1QJ0 - chains C and D of the 4 polymer chains in the assembly; structure by X-ray diffraction, 2.40 A resolution.

# Chain C
Protein: Insulin A chain
Source organism: Homo sapiens
UniProtKB: P01308 (INS_HUMAN); residues 1-21 here correspond to UniProt positions 90-110 (UniProt number = residue number + 89)
Sequence (21 residues; row label = number of the first residue in the row):
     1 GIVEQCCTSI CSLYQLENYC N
Disulfides: C6-C11

# Chain D
Protein: Insulin B chain
Source organism: Homo sapiens
UniProtKB: P01308 (INS_HUMAN); residues 1-30 here correspond to UniProt positions 25-54 (UniProt number = residue number + 24)
Sequence (30 residues; each row starts with the number of its first residue):
     1 FVNQYLCGSH LVEALYLVCG ERGFFYTPKT
Differences from the reference sequence: engineered mutation Y5 (His29 in P01308)
Ion coordination: Zn2+ near H10 (its only coordinating residue here)

# How chain C and chain D interact
Cross-chain cystine bridges: C7(C)-C7(D), C20(C)-C19(D)
Contacting residue pairs - 29 pairs, chain C then chain D:
  I2(C) - L11(D)  hydrophobic
  I2(C) - L15(D)  hydrophobic
  I2(C) - Y26(D)  hydrophobic
  V3(C) - P28(D)
  C6(C) - Y5(D)
  C6(C) - L6(D)  hydrogen bond (backbone-backbone)
  C7(C) - Y5(D)
  C7(C) - L6(D)
  C7(C) - C7(D)  disulfide
  S9(C) - Y5(D)
  I10(C) - Q4(D)
  I10(C) - Y5(D)  hydrophobic
  L13(C) - F1(D)  hydrophobic
  L16(C) - F1(D)  hydrophobic
  L16(C) - L11(D)  hydrophobic
  L16(C) - L15(D)
  E17(C) - R22(D)  salt bridge
  N18(C) - F25(D)
  Y19(C) - L15(D)  hydrophobic
  Y19(C) - F24(D)
  Y19(C) - F25(D)  hydrogen bond (backbone-backbone)
  C20(C) - C19(D)  disulfide
  C20(C) - R22(D)
  C20(C) - G23(D)
  C20(C) - F25(D)
  N21(C) - R22(D)  hydrogen bond (side chain-backbone)
  N21(C) - G23(D)  hydrogen bond (backbone-backbone)
  N21(C) - F24(D)
  N21(C) - F25(D)
Also at the interface, not in a pair above, chain C (15 interface residues in all): E4, T8
Also at the interface, not in a pair above, chain D (19 interface residues in all): N3, A14, V18, T27, T30

# Overview
Chain C and chain D form an interface of 15 and 19 residues respectively; the contacts include 2 disulfide
bonds, 4 hydrogen bonds and 1 salt bridge. Polar pairs include E17(C)-R22(D), N21(C)-R22(D) and C6(C)-L6(D).
Here chain C is Insulin A chain and chain D is Insulin B chain, both from Homo sapiens. Entry 1QJ0 (Human
insulin hexamers with chain B his mutated to tyr) was determined by X-ray diffraction, deposited together with
1QIY and 1QIZ.
